4WGF - chains C and D of the 8 polymer chains in the assembly; structure by X-ray diffraction, 2.34 A resolution.

# Chain C (and D)
Protein: Probable hydrolase
From: Pseudomonas aeruginosa
Notes: chain D of this document is another copy of the same molecule, construct and numbering; everything in this record applies to it too
Reference sequence: Q9I4D6 (Q9I4D6_PSEAE); residues 2-205 here = UniProt positions 2-205
Chain sequence (205 residues; numbered 1 to 205; the number before each row is that of its first residue):
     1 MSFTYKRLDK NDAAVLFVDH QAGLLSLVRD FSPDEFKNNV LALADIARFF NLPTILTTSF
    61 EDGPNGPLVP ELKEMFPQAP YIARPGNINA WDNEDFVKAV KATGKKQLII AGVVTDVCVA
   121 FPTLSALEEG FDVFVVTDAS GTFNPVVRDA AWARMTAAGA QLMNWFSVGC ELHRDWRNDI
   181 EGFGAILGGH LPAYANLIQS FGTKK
Disordered / not traced: 1, 204-205
Sequence notes: initiating methionine (1)
Modified / non-standard residues: Mse1 (selenomethionine); Mse75, Mse155, Mse163 (selenomethionine; parent Met)
Covalent attachments: propionamide (ROP) linked to Cys118
Ligand contacts:
  - (2R,5R)-hexane-2,5-diol (HX2), molecule 1: Leu25, Lys37, Val40, Leu41, Val69, Glu71
  - (2R,5R)-hexane-2,5-diol (HX2), molecule 2: Pro192, Ala195, Asn196
  - propionamide (ROP): Asp19, Leu24, Ser59, Asn65, Arg84, Ile88, Val113, Val114, Val117
From the paper describing this entry:
  - binding site for chloride ion: Gly86, Asn87, Asn93
  - binding site for sulfate ion: Arg7, Arg48, Asn51, Arg174
  - binding site for (2R,5R)-hexane-2,5-diol: Glu71, Pro192, Asn196
  - binding site for propionamide: Ser59, Cys118
  - catalytic residues: Cys118
  - catalytic residues: Asp19 (proposed by the authors, not directly observed)

# Interface between chain C and chain D
Pairs across the interface - 60 pairs, chain C then chain D:
  Gly23(C) with Leu197(D)
  Ser26(C) with Leu197(D)
  Leu27(C) with Ala193(D), hydrophobic
  Arg29(C) with Ala193(D)
  Phe60(C) with Trp176(D), hydrophobic; Ile180(D), hydrophobic
  Asp62(C) with Phe201(D)
  Gly63(C) with Phe201(D)
  Pro64(C) with Leu197(D); Ile198(D), hydrophobic; Phe201(D)
  Asn65(C) with Tyr194(D), hydrogen bond
  Pro85(C) with Arg177(D)
  Gly86(C) with Arg174(D); Asp175(D); Trp176(D), hydrogen bond (backbone-backbone); Arg177(D)
  Asn87(C) with Arg174(D); Asp175(D)
  Ile88(C) with Cys170(D); Arg174(D), hydrogen bond (backbone-backbone); Trp176(D)
  Asn89(C) with Tyr5(D); Arg7(D)
  Asp92(C) with Arg7(D), salt bridge
  Val114(C) with Phe166(D), hydrophobic
  Asp116(C) with Asn164(D), hydrogen bond; Phe166(D); Ser167(D)
  Val117(C) with Phe166(D), hydrophobic; Ser167(D); Cys170(D), hydrophobic
  Phe121(C) with Tyr5(D); Ser167(D); Cys170(D), hydrophobic; Glu171(D)
  Leu124(C) with Phe3(D); Tyr5(D), hydrophobic
  Ser125(C) with Tyr5(D)
  Glu128(C) with Phe3(D); Thr4(D); Tyr5(D), hydrogen bond (side chain-backbone)
  Phe143(C) with Phe166(D), hydrophobic; Leu191(D), hydrophobic
  Val146(C) with Phe31(D), hydrophobic; Arg148(D); Trp152(D)
  Val147(C) with Asn164(D)
  Asp149(C) with Trp152(D)
  Ala150(C) with Thr137(D); Trp152(D); Leu162(D)
  Ala153(C) with Leu162(D), hydrophobic
  Arg154(C) with Tyr5(D); Phe134(D); Gln161(D), hydrogen bond; Leu162(D); Mse163(D); Glu171(D), salt bridge
  Ala158(C) with Phe3(D), hydrophobic
Also at the interface, not in a pair above, chain C (33 interface residues in all): Leu24, Ser59, Leu127
Also at the interface, not in a pair above, chain D (33 interface residues in all): Lys6, Asp138, Thr156, His173, Phe183

# Overview
Chain C and chain D each contribute 33 residues to their interface; the contacts include 6 hydrogen bonds and
2 salt bridges. Among the polar pairs are Asp92(C)-Arg7(D), Arg154(C)-Glu171(D) and Asn65(C)-Tyr194(D). Bound
to chain C: (2R,5R)-hexane-2,5-diol. From the paper: catalytic residues Cys118(C) and Asp19(C); a binding site
for sulfate ion at Arg7(C), Arg48(C) and Asn51(C) among others.
Both chains are Probable hydrolase (Pseudomonas aeruginosa). Entry 4WGF (YcaC from Pseudomonas aeruginosa with
hexane-2,5-diol and covalent acrylamide) was determined by X-ray diffraction (same publication as 4WH0).
